PDB entry 4DNW | X-ray diffraction, 1.77 A resolution | chains A and B

# Chain A (and B)
Molecule: AT5g63860/MGI19_6
Source organism: Arabidopsis thaliana
Notes: chain B of this document is another copy of the same molecule, construct and numbering; everything in this record applies to it too
UniProtKB: Q9FN03 (Q9FN03_ARATH); numbering as in UniProt (aligned over 12-385)
Amino-acid sequence (374 residues; numbered 12 to 385; the number before each row is that of its first residue):
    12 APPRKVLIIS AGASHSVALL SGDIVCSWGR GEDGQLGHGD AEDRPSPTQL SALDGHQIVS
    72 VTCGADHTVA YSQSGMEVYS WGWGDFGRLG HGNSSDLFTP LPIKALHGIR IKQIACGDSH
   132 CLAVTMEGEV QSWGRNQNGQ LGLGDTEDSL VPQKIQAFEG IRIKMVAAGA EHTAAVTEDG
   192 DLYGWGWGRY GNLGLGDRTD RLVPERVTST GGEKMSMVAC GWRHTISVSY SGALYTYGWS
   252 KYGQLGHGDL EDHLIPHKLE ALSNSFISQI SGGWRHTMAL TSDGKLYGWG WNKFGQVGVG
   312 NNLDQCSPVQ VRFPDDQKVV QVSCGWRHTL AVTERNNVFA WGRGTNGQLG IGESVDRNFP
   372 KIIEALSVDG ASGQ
Not modelled in the structure: 12, 382-385 (chain B: fully traced)
Swiss-Prot annotation at these positions:
  - mutagenesis: Trp-39 (W39A: Loss of function, homodimerization and interaction with COP1; W39F: No effect on function, homodimerization and interaction with COP1 ...), Trp-92 (W92A: No effect on function, homodimerization and interaction with COP1), Trp-94 (W94A: No effect on function, homodimerization and interaction with COP1), Trp-144 (W144A: Cannot interact with COP1; W144F: No effect on the interaction with COP1; W144Y: No effect on the interaction with COP1), Gly-145 (G145S: In uvr8-15; loss of function and interaction with COP1), Trp-196 to Arg-200 (In uvr8-1; loss of function), Trp-196 (W196A: No effect on function, homodimerization and interaction with COP1), Trp-198 (W198A: No effect on function, homodimerization and interaction with COP1), Gly-202 (G202R: In uvr8-9; loss of function and interaction with COP1), Trp-233 (W233A: Reduces response to UV-B), Trp-250 (W250A: No effect on function, homodimerization and interaction with COP1), Gly-283 (G283E: In uvr8-5; loss of response to UV-B), 5 further mutagenesis entries in UniProt

# How chain A and chain B interact
Pairs across the interface - 61 pairs, chain A then chain B:
  Arg-41(A) / Arg-338(B)
  Glu-43(A) / Phe-305(B)
  Glu-43(A) / Arg-338(B)  salt bridge
  Glu-43(A) / Arg-354(B)  salt bridge
  Glu-43(A) / Thr-356(B)  hydrogen bond
  Asp-44(A) / Arg-338(B)  salt bridge
  Ala-52(A) / Phe-305(B)  hydrophobic
  Ala-52(A) / Arg-354(B)  hydrogen bond (backbone-side chain)
  Glu-53(A) / Arg-354(B)  salt bridge
  Glu-53(A) / Thr-356(B)
  Trp-94(A) / Trp-233(B)  hydrophobic
  Trp-94(A) / Trp-285(B)
  Trp-94(A) / Arg-286(B)
  Asp-96(A) / Trp-233(B)
  Asp-96(A) / Trp-250(B)
  Asp-96(A) / Trp-285(B)
  Asp-96(A) / Arg-286(B)  salt bridge
  Phe-97(A) / Trp-233(B)  hydrophobic
  Phe-97(A) / Arg-234(B)
  Ser-105(A) / Trp-250(B)
  Ser-105(A) / Lys-252(B)
  Ser-106(A) / Lys-252(B)  hydrogen bond
  Asp-107(A) / Arg-286(B)  salt bridge
  Phe-109(A) / Lys-304(B)
  Arg-146(A) / Arg-146(B)
  Arg-146(A) / Asn-149(B)
  Arg-146(A) / Glu-182(B)  salt bridge
  Gln-148(A) / Asn-149(B)  hydrogen bond
  Gln-148(A) / Trp-198(B)
  Gln-148(A) / Arg-200(B)  hydrogen bond
  Asn-149(A) / Arg-146(B)
  Asn-149(A) / Gln-148(B)  hydrogen bond
  Thr-157(A) / Arg-200(B)  hydrogen bond (backbone-side chain)
  Glu-158(A) / Arg-200(B)  salt bridge
  Glu-182(A) / Arg-146(B)  salt bridge
  Trp-198(A) / Gln-148(B)
  Arg-200(A) / Gln-148(B)  hydrogen bond
  Arg-200(A) / Thr-157(B)  hydrogen bond (side chain-backbone)
  Arg-200(A) / Glu-158(B)  salt bridge
  Trp-233(A) / Trp-94(B)  hydrophobic
  Trp-233(A) / Asp-96(B)
  Trp-233(A) / Phe-97(B)  hydrophobic
  Arg-234(A) / Phe-97(B)
  Trp-250(A) / Asp-96(B)
  Lys-252(A) / Ser-105(B)
  Lys-252(A) / Ser-106(B)  hydrogen bond
  Trp-285(A) / Trp-94(B)
  Trp-285(A) / Asp-96(B)
  Arg-286(A) / Trp-94(B)
  Arg-286(A) / Asp-96(B)  salt bridge
  Arg-286(A) / Asp-107(B)  salt bridge
  Lys-304(A) / Phe-109(B)
  Phe-305(A) / Ala-52(B)  hydrophobic
  Arg-338(A) / Arg-41(B)
  Arg-338(A) / Glu-43(B)  salt bridge
  Arg-338(A) / Asp-44(B)  salt bridge
  Arg-354(A) / Glu-43(B)  salt bridge
  Arg-354(A) / Ala-52(B)  hydrogen bond (side chain-backbone)
  Arg-354(A) / Glu-53(B)  salt bridge
  Thr-356(A) / Glu-43(B)  hydrogen bond
  Thr-356(A) / Glu-53(B)
Other interface residues (no listed pair), chain A (37 interface residues in all): Tyr-201, Asp-211, Tyr-253, Trp-302, Trp-337, Asn-357
Other interface residues (no listed pair), chain B (36 interface residues in all): Tyr-201, Asp-211, Tyr-253, Trp-302, Trp-337

# In short
37 residues of chain A and 36 residues of chain B are in contact, with 12 hydrogen bonds and 16 salt bridges.
Polar contacts include Glu-43(A)/Arg-338(B), Glu-43(A)/Arg-354(B) and Asp-44(A)/Arg-338(B). Curated annotation
(UniProt) lists 19 mutagenesis sites on chain A.
Chain A and chain B are both AT5g63860/MGI19_6 (Arabidopsis thaliana); the structure, Crystal structure of
UVB-resistance protein UVR8, was determined by X-ray diffraction, deposited together with 4DNU and 4DNV.
